7FN9 - chains A and B; structure by X-ray diffraction, 1.55 A resolution.

== Chain A ==
Protein: Pre-mRNA-splicing factor 8
From: Saccharomyces cerevisiae S288C
UniProtKB: P33334 (PRP8_YEAST); residues 1836-2090 here = UniProt positions 1836-2090
Chain sequence (258 residues; row label = number of the first residue in the row):
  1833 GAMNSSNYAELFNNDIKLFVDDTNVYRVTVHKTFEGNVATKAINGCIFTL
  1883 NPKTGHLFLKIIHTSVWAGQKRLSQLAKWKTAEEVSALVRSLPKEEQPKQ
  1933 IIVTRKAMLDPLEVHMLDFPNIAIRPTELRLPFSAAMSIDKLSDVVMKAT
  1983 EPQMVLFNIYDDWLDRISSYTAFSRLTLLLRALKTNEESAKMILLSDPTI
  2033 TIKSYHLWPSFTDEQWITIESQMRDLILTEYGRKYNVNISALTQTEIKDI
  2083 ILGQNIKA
Disordered / not traced: 2070-2090
Sequence notes: expression tag (1833-1835)
Swiss-Prot annotation at these positions:
  - mutagenesis: Asp1853 (D1853A: Alters protein folding. Severely impaired growth. Strongly reduced growth at 35 degrees Celsius; when associated with A-1854; D1853N: Reduced growth at 30 degrees Celsius ...), Asp1854 (D1854A: Reduced growth at 30 degrees Celsius. Strongly reduced growth at 16 degrees Celsius. Strongly reduced growth at 35 degrees Celsius; when associated with A-1853 ...), Thr1855 (T1855A: Reduced growth at 30 degrees Celsius. Strongly reduced growth at 16 degrees Celsius), Thr1936 (T1936A: Reduced growth at 30 degrees Celsius. Strongly reduced growth at 16 degrees Celsius), Arg1937 (R1937K: Severely impaired growth. Reduced growth at 30 degrees Celsius. Strongly reduced growth at 16 degrees Celsius)

== Chain B ==
Protein: A1 cistron-splicing factor AAR2
From: Saccharomyces cerevisiae S288C
UniProtKB: P32357 (AAR2_YEAST); aligned to UniProt positions 1-317 over residues 1-317
Chain sequence (308 residues; each row starts with the number of its first residue; note: 13 numbers in that range are skipped by the numbering (no residue carries them; nothing is unmodelled there); numbers below 1 keep their minus sign (Gly-3 is residue -3)):
    -3 GAMAMNTVPFTSAPIEVTIGIDQYSFNVKENQPFHGIKDIPIGHVHVIHF
    47 QHADNSSMRYGYWFDCRMGNFYIQYDPKDGLYKMMEERDGAKFENIVHNF
    97 KERQMMVSYPKIDEDDTWYNLTEFVQMDKIRKIVRKDENQFSYVDSSMTT
   147 VQENEL
   166 SSSSSDPAHSLNYTVINFKSREAIRPGHEMEDFLDKSYYLNTVMLQGIFK
   216 NSSNYFGELQFAFLNAMFFGNYGSSLQWHAMIELICSSATVPKHMLDKLD
   266 EILYYQIKTLPEQYSDILLNERVWNICLYSSFQKNSLHNTEKIMENKYPE
   316 LL
Disordered / not traced: -3 to 0, 166-169
Sequence notes: expression tag (-3 to 0); conflict Ser166 (Leu153 in P32357), Ser167 (Lys154 in P32357), Ser170 (Asp in P32357)
Ligand contacts: 4-(4-ethylpiperazin-1-yl)aniline (VYU): Tyr237, Ser240, Leu241, His244, Asp281, Ile282, Leu283, Leu284, Asn285, Glu286
Swiss-Prot annotation at these positions:
  - region: Leu261 to Ile282 (Leucine-zipper)
  - modified residue: Ser253 (Phosphoserine), Thr274 (Phosphothreonine)

== Interface between chain A and chain B ==
Pairs across the interface (17; chain A residue first):
  Gln1907(A) - Met195(B)
  Gln1907(A) - Leu199(B)
  Leu1908(A) - Met195(B)  hydrophobic
  Trp1911(A) - Glu194(B)
  Trp1911(A) - Met195(B)
  Trp1911(A) - Phe198(B)  hydrophobic
  Asp1942(A) - Lys184(B)  salt bridge
  Asp1942(A) - Phe198(B)
  Glu1945(A) - Lys184(B)  salt bridge
  Val1946(A) - Ile189(B)  hydrophobic
  Val1946(A) - Glu194(B)
  Val1946(A) - Phe198(B)  hydrophobic
  His1947(A) - Glu194(B)  salt bridge
  Leu1949(A) - Lys184(B)
  Leu1949(A) - Ser185(B)
  Leu1949(A) - Arg186(B)
  Asp1950(A) - Arg186(B)  salt bridge

== Overview ==
Chain A and chain B form an interface of 9 and 8 residues respectively, with 4 salt bridges. Among the polar
pairs are Asp1942(A)-Lys184(B), Glu1945(A)-Lys184(B) and His1947(A)-Glu194(B). Chain B binds
4-(4-ethylpiperazin-1-yl)aniline. From UniProt: 5 mutagenesis sites on chain A.
Here chain A is Pre-mRNA-splicing factor 8 and chain B is A1 cistron-splicing factor AAR2, both from
Saccharomyces cerevisiae S288C. Entry 7FN9 (PanDDA analysis group deposition -- Aar2/RNaseH in complex with
fragment P07A05 from the F2X-Universal Library) was determined by X-ray diffraction (same publication as 5ST0,
5ST1, 5ST2, 5ST3, 5ST4, 5ST5 and 248 further entries).
